Entry 8C06 (electron microscopy, 2.70 A resolution); this record covers chains B and E of the 6 polymer chains in the assembly.

[Chain B (and E)]
Molecule: E3 ubiquitin-protein ligase UBR5
From: Homo sapiens
Notes: EC 2.3.2.26; chain E of this document is another copy of the same molecule, construct and numbering; everything in this record applies to it too
UniProtKB: O95071 (UBR5_HUMAN); numbering as in UniProt (aligned over 1-2799)
Chain sequence (2806 residues; each row starts with the number of its first residue; numbers below 1 keep their minus sign (Gly-6 is residue -6)):
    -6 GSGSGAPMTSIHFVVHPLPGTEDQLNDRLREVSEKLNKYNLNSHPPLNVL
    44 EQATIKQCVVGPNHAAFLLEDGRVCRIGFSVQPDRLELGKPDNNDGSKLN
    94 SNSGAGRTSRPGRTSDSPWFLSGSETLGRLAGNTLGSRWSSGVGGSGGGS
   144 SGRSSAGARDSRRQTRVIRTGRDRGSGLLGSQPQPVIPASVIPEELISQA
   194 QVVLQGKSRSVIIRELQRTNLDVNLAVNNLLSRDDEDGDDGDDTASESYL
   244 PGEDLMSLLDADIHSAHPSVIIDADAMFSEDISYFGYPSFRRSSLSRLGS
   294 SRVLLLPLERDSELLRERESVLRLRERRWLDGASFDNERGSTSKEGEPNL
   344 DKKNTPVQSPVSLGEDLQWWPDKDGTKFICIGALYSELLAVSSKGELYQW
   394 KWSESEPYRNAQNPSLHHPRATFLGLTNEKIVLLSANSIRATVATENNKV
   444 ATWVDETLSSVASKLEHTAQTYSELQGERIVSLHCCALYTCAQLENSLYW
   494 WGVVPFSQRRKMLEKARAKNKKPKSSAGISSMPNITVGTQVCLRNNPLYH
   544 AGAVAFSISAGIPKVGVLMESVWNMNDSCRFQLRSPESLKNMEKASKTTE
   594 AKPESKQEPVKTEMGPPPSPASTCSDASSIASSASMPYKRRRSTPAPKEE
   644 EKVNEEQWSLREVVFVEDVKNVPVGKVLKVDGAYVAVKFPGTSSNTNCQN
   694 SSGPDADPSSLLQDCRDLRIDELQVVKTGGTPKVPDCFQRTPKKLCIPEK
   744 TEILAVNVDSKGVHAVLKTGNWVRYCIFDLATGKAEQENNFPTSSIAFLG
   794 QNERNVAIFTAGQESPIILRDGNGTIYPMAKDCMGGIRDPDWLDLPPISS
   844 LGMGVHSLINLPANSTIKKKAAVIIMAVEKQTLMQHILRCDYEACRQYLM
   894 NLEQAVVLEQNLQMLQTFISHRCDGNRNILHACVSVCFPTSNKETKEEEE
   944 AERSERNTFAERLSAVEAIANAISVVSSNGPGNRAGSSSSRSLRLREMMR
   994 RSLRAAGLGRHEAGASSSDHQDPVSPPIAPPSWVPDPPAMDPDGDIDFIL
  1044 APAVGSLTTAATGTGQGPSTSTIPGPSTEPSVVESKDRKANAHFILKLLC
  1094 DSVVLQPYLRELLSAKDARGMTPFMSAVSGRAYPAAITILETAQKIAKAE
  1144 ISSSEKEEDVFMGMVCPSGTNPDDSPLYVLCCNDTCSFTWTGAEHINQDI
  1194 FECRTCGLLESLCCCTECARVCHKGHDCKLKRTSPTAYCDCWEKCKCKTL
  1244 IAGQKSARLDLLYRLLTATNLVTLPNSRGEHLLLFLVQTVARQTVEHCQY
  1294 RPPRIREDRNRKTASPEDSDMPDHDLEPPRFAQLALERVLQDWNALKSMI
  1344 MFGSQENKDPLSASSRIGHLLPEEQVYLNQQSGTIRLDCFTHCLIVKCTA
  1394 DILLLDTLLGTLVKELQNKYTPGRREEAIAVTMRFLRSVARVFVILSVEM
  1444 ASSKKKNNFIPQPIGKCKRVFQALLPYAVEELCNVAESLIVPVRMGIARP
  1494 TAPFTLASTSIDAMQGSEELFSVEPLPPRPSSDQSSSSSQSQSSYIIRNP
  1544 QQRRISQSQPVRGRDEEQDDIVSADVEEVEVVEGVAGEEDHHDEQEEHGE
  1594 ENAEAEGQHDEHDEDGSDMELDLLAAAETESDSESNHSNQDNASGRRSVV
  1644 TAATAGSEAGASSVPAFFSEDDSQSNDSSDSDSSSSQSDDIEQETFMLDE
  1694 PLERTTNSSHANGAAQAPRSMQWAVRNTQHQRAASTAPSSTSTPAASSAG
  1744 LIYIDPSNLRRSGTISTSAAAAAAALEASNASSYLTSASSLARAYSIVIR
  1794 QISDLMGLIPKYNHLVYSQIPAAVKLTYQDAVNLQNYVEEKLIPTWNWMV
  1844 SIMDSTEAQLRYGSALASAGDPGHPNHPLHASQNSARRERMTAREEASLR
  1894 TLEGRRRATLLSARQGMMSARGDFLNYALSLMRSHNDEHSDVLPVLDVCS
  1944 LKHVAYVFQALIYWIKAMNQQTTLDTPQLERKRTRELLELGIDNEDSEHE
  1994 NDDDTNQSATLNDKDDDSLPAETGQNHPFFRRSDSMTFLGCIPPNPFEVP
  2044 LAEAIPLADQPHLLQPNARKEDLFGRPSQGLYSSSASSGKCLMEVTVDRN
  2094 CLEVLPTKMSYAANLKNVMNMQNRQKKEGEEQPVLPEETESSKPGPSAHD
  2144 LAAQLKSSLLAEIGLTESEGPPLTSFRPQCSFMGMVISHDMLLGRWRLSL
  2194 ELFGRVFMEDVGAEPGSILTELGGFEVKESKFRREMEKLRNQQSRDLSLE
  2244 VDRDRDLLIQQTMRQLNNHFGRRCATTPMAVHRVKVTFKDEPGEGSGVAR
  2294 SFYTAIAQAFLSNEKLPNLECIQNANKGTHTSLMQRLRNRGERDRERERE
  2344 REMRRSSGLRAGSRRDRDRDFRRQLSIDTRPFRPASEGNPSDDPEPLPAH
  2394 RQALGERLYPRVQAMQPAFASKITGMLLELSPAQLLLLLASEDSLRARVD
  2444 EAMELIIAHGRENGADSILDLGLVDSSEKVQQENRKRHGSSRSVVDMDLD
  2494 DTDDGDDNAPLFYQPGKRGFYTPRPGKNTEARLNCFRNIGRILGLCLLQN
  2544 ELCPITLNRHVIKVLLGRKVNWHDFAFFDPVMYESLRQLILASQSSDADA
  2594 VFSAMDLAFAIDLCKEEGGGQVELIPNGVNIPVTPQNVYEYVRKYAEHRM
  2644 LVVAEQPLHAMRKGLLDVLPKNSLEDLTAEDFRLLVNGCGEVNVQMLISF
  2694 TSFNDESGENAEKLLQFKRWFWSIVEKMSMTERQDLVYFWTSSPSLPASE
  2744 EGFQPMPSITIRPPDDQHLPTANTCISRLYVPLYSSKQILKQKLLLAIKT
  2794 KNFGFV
Disordered / not traced: -6 to 1772, 1887-1910, 1965-2015, 2077-2090, 2118-2161, 2265-2270, 2313-2500, 2794-2799
Differences from the reference sequence: expression tag (-6 to 0); engineered mutation Arg503 (Lys in O95071), Asp710 (Leu in O95071)
UniProt features mapped onto this chain:
  - zinc finger: Asp1177 to Ala1245 (UBR-type)
  - active site: Cys2768 (Glycyl thioester intermediate)
  - binding site (Zn(2+)): Cys1179, Cys1196, Cys1199, Cys1208, Cys1211, Cys1215, His1216, His1219, Cys1232, Cys1234, Cys1240
  - modified residue: Thr2 (N-acetylthreonine), Ser110 (Phosphoserine), Ser327 (Phosphoserine), Ser352 (Phosphoserine), Ser578 (Phosphoserine), Ser612 (Phosphoserine), Thr637 (Phosphothreonine), Ser808 (Phosphoserine), Ser928 (Phosphoserine), Ser1018 (Phosphoserine), Thr1115 (Phosphothreonine), Thr1135 (Phosphothreonine), Ser1227 (Phosphoserine), Ser1308 (Phosphoserine), Ser1355 (Phosphoserine), Ser1375 (Phosphoserine), Ser1481 (Phosphoserine), Ser1549 (Phosphoserine), Thr1736 (Phosphothreonine), Ser1741 (Phosphoserine) and 14 more in UniProt
  - mutagenesis: Val196 (V196K: Abolished binding to ubiquitin, leading to strongly reduced E3 ubiquitin-protein ligase activity), Leu214 (L214N: Does not affect binding to ubiquitin), Leu218 (L218K: Does not affect binding to ubiquitin), Leu224 (L224K: Abolished binding to ubiquitin), Arg1914 (R1914D: Impaired tetramerization), Arg1926 (R1926D: Impaired tetramerization), Glu1931 (E1931R: Impaired tetramerization), Tyr2576 (Y2576A: Reduced but not abolished E3 ubiquitin-protein ligase activity), Phe2732 (F2732A: Strongly reduced E3 ubiquitin-protein ligase activity), Cys2768 (C2768A/S: Loss of E3 ubiquitin-protein ligase activity), Ala2790 (A2790W: Strongly reduced E3 ubiquitin-protein ligase activity)
What the authors report for this chain:
  - catalytic residues: Cys2768
  - mutagenesis - C2768A: abolished catalytic activity
  - mutagenesis - L224D, A2790W, F2796A, F2798A, V2799DEL: decreased catalytic activity
  - mutagenesis - Y2773F: unchanged catalytic activity
  - mutagenesis - Y2773F: increased catalytic activity on UbA A46F variant
  - mutagenesis - Y2773F: decreased catalytic activity on UbA A46D
  - mutagenesis - E2287R: increased catalytic activity on R54E UbA variant

[How chain B and chain E interact]
Pairs across the interface - 5 pairs, chain B then chain E:
  Tyr1777(B) - Tyr1777(E)  hydrophobic
  Ser1783(B) - Phe1917(E)
  Leu1784(B) - Leu1924(E)  hydrophobic
  Phe1917(B) - Ser1783(E)
  Leu1924(B) - Leu1784(E)  hydrophobic
Interface residues without a listed pair, chain B (6 interface residues in all): Tyr1920
Interface residues without a listed pair, chain E (6 interface residues in all): Tyr1920

[In short]
Chain B and chain E each contribute 6 residues to their interface. From UniProt: active-site residue
Cys2768(B), 11 Zn2+-binding residues and 11 mutagenesis sites on chain B. The paper reports the catalytic
residue Cys2768(B); L224D, A2790W and F2796A of chain B, among others, reduce catalytic activity; 8
substitutions were tested in all.
Chain B and chain E are both E3 ubiquitin-protein ligase UBR5 (Homo sapiens); the structure, Structure of
Dimeric HECT E3 Ubiquitin Ligase UBR5, was determined by electron microscopy.
